4GLE - chains B and A of the 3 polymer chains in the assembly; structure by X-ray diffraction, 2.70 A resolution.

[Chain B]
Molecule: 15-nt DNA strand
Sequence (15 nucleotides; each row starts with the number of its first residue):
     1 CGTCGTCAAGGACGC

[Chain A]
Name: UV damage endonuclease
From: Sulfolobus acidocaldarius
Notes: EC 3.-.-.-
Reference sequence: Q4J9T1 (Q4J9T1_SULAC); residues 1-289 here = UniProt positions 1-289
Chain sequence (310 residues; each row starts with the number of its first residue; numbers below 1 keep their minus sign (Met-20 is residue -20)):
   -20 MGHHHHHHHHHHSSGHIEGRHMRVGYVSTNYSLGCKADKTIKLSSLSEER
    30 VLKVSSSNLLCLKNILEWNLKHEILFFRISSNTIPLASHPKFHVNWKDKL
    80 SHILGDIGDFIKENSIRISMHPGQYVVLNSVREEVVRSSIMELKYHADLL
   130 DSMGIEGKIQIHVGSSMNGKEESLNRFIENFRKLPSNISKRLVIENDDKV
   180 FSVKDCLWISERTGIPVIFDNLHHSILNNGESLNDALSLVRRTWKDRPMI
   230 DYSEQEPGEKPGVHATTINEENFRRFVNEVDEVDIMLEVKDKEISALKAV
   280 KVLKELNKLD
Unresolved in the structure: -20 to -4, 289
Construct notes: expression tag (-20 to 0)
Disulfides: Cys14-Cys40
From the paper describing this entry:
  - binding site for the 15-nt DNA strand (chain B): Leu65, Ser67, Gln103, Tyr104
  - specificity-determining residues: Ser67
  - binding site for the 15-nt DNA strand: Gln103
  - mutagenesis - C14A: decreased catalytic activity
  - mutagenesis - Y10A, L107P: unchanged catalytic activity
  - mutagenesis - L107P: decreased expression

[How chain B and chain A interact]
Residue-residue contacts (18):
  DG5(B) - Lys21(A)  base contact
  DT6(B) - Lys21(A)  hydrogen bond to the base
  DC7(B) - Lys21(A)  hydrogen bond to the sugar
  DA8(B) - Lys21(A)  phosphate contact
  DA8(B) - Leu22(A)  hydrogen bond to the phosphate
  DA8(B) - Leu65(A)  base contact
  DA8(B) - Ser67(A)  hydrogen bond to the base
  DA8(B) - His68(A)  hydrogen bond to the sugar
  DA9(B) - Tyr104(A)  stacking on the base
  DA9(B) - Glu121(A)  base contact
  DG10(B) - Tyr104(A)  base contact
  DG10(B) - Val114(A)  phosphate contact
  DG11(B) - Val106(A)  sugar contact
  DG11(B) - Ser109(A)  hydrogen bond to the phosphate
  DG11(B) - Arg111(A)  salt bridge to the phosphate
  DA12(B) - Ser144(A)  phosphate contact
  DA12(B) - Ser145(A)  hydrogen bond to the phosphate
  DA12(B) - Met146(A)  phosphate contact
Also at the interface, not in a pair above, chain A (15 interface residues in all): Gln103

[Overview]
The interface between chain B and chain A involves 8 residues on one side and 15 on the other, with 7 hydrogen
bonds, 1 salt bridge and 1 aromatic stacking contact. Among the polar pairs are DT6(B)-Lys21(A),
DA8(B)-Ser67(A) and DC7(B)-Lys21(A). From the paper: a binding site for the 15-nt DNA strand (chain B) at
Leu65(A), Ser67(A) and Gln103(A) among others; C14A of chain A reduces catalytic activity; 3 substitutions
were tested in all.
Chain B is a 15-nt DNA strand and chain A is UV damage endonuclease (Sulfolobus acidocaldarius); the
structure, SacUVDE in complex with 6-4PP-containing DNA, was determined by X-ray diffraction together with
3TC3 from the same study.
